9BYX - chains C and D of the 4 polymer chains in the assembly; structure by electron microscopy, 3.94 A resolution.

Chain C (and D):
Molecule: Ribonucleoside-diphosphate reductase subunit beta
From: Bacillus subtilis
Notes: EC 1.17.4.1; chain D of this document is another copy of the same molecule, construct and numbering; everything in this record applies to it too
UniProt: P50621 (RIR2_BACSU); residue numbers follow UniProt; this construct covers 1-329
Sequence (350 residues; each row starts with the number of its first residue; numbers below 1 keep their minus sign (Met-20 is residue -20)):
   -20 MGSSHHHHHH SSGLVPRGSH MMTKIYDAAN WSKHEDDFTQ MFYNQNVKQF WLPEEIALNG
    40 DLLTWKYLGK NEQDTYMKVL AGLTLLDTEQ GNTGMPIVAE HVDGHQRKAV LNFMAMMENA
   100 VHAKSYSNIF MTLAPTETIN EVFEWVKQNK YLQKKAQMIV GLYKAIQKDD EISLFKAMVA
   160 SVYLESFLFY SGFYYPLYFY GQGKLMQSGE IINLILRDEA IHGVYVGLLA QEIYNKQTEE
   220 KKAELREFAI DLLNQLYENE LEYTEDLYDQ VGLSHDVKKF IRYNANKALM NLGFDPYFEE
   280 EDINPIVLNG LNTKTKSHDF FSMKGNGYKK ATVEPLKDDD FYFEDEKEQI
Unresolved in the structure: -20 to 15, 291-308, 323-329
Sequence notes: initiating methionine (-20); expression tag (-19 to 0)
Curated features (UniProtKB/Swiss-Prot):
  - active site: Tyr105
  - binding site (Fe cation): Asp66, Glu97, His101, Glu164, Glu198, His201
Metal / ion sites: Mn2+ site 1: Asp66, Glu97, His101, Glu198; Mn2+ site 2: Glu97, Glu164, Glu198, His201

Chain C / chain D interface:
Pairs across the interface - 31 pairs, chain C then chain D:
  Tyr22(C) - Ala99(D)  hydrogen bond (side chain-backbone)
  Phe29(C) - Phe29(D)  hydrophobic
  Leu31(C) - Tyr22(D)
  Thr67(C) - His84(D)
  Gly70(C) - Asn91(D)  hydrogen bond (backbone-side chain)
  Asn71(C) - His84(D)  hydrogen bond
  Asn71(C) - Lys87(D)
  His84(C) - Thr67(D)
  His84(C) - Asn71(D)  hydrogen bond
  Lys87(C) - Asn71(D)
  Ala88(C) - Asn98(D)
  Asn91(C) - Ala94(D)
  Asn91(C) - Asn98(D)  hydrogen bond
  Phe92(C) - Met95(D)  hydrophobic
  Ala94(C) - Asn91(D)  hydrogen bond (backbone-side chain)
  Met95(C) - Asn91(D)
  Met95(C) - Phe92(D)  hydrophobic
  Met95(C) - Met95(D)  hydrophobic
  Asn98(C) - Lys87(D)
  Asn98(C) - Ala88(D)
  Asn98(C) - Asn91(D)  hydrogen bond
  Ala99(C) - Tyr22(D)  hydrogen bond (backbone-side chain)
  Ala99(C) - Ala88(D)
  Lys103(C) - Tyr22(D)
  Lys309(C) - Tyr179(D)
  Thr311(C) - Gly39(D)
  Glu313(C) - Leu42(D)
  Pro314(C) - Leu42(D)
  Pro314(C) - Thr43(D)
  Pro314(C) - Tyr46(D)  hydrophobic
  Lys316(C) - Tyr46(D)
Also at the interface, not in a pair above, chain C (24 interface residues in all): Val26, Pro75, Val312
Also at the interface, not in a pair above, chain D (22 interface residues in all): Val26, Leu31, Lys103, Gly182

Summary:
24 residues of chain C face 22 of chain D across their interface; the contacts include 8 hydrogen bonds. Among
the polar pairs are Tyr22(C)-Ala99(D), Gly70(C)-Asn91(D) and Asn71(C)-His84(D). Curated annotation (UniProt)
lists active-site residue Tyr105(C) and 6 Fe cation-binding residues on chain C.
Both chains are Ribonucleoside-diphosphate reductase subunit beta (Bacillus subtilis). Entry 9BYX (Class 8
model for turnover condition of Bacillus subtilis ribonucleotide reductase complex) was determined by electron
microscopy (same publication as 9BW3, 9BWX, 9BX2, 9BX3, 9BX6, 9BX8 and 39 further entries).
